1RXS - chains B and b of the 6 polymer chains in the assembly; structure by X-ray diffraction, 2.80 A resolution.

# Chain B
Name: Uridine phosphorylase
Source organism: Escherichia coli
Notes: EC 2.4.2.3
Reference sequence: P12758 (UDP_ECOLI); residues 1001-1253 here correspond to UniProt positions 0-252 (UniProt number = residue number - 1001)
Sequence (253 residues; each row starts with the number of its first residue):
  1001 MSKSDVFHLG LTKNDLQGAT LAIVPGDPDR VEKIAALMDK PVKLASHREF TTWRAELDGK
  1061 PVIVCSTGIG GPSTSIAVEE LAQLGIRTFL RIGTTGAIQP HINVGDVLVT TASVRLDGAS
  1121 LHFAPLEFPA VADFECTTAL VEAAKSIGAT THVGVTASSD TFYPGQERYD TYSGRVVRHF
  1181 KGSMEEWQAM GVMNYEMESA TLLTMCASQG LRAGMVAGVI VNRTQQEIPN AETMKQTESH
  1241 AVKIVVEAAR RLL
Disordered / not traced: 1001-1003, 1230-1233
Ion coordination: K+: Glu-1049, Ile-1069 (shared with Glu-2049(b), Ile-2069(b), Ser-2073(b) of chain b)
Residues lining bound ligands:
  - 2'-deoxyuridine (DUR), molecule 1: Phe-1007, His-1008, Arg-1048, Ile-1076
  - 2'-deoxyuridine (DUR), molecule 2: Ile-1069, Arg-1091, Thr-1094, Thr-1095, Gly-1096, Phe-1162, Gln-1166, Arg-1168, Tyr-1195, Glu-1196, Met-1197, Glu-1198, Ile-1220, Val-1221

# Chain b
Name: Uridine phosphorylase
Source organism: Escherichia coli
Notes: EC 2.4.2.3
Reference sequence: P12758 (UDP_ECOLI); residues 2001-2253 here correspond to UniProt positions 0-252 (UniProt number = residue number - 2001)
Sequence (253 residues; numbered 2001 to 2253; the number before each row is that of its first residue):
  2001 MSKSDVFHLG LTKNDLQGAT LAIVPGDPDR VEKIAALMDK PVKLASHREF TTWRAELDGK
  2061 PVIVCSTGIG GPSTSIAVEE LAQLGIRTFL RIGTTGAIQP HINVGDVLVT TASVRLDGAS
  2121 LHFAPLEFPA VADFECTTAL VEAAKSIGAT THVGVTASSD TFYPGQERYD TYSGRVVRHF
  2181 KGSMEEWQAM GVMNYEMESA TLLTMCASQG LRAGMVAGVI VNRTQQEIPN AETMKQTESH
  2241 AVKIVVEAAR RLL
Disordered / not traced: 2001-2003, 2231-2238
Ion coordination: K+: Glu-2049, Ile-2069, Ser-2073 (shared with Glu-1049(B), Ile-1069(B) of chain B)
Residues lining bound ligands:
  - 2'-deoxyuridine (DUR), molecule 1: Phe-2007, His-2008, Arg-2048
  - 2'-deoxyuridine (DUR), molecule 2: Ile-2069, Arg-2091, Thr-2094, Thr-2095, Gly-2096, Phe-2162, Gln-2166, Arg-2168, Tyr-2195, Glu-2196, Met-2197, Glu-2198, Ile-2220, Val-2221

# Interface between chain B and chain b
Pairs across the interface - 92 pairs, chain B then chain b:
  Phe-1007(B) with Phe-2162(b), hydrophobic; Ile-2220(b), hydrophobic; Pro-2229(b), hydrophobic
  His-1008(B) with Phe-2162(b)
  Asp-1027(B) with Arg-2048(b)
  Asp-1029(B) with Arg-2048(b)
  Arg-1048(B) with Gly-2026(b); Asp-2027(b); Asp-2029(b); Ile-2069(b)
  Glu-1049(B) with Glu-2049(b); Gly-2068(b); Ile-2069(b), hydrogen bond (side chain-backbone)
  Phe-1050(B) with Ile-2069(b), hydrophobic
  Gly-1068(B) with Glu-2049(b)
  Ile-1069(B) with Arg-2048(b); Glu-2049(b), hydrogen bond (backbone-side chain); Phe-2050(b), hydrophobic; Ser-2073(b); Ile-2076(b), hydrophobic
  Gly-1070(B) with Pro-2072(b)
  Pro-1072(B) with Gly-2070(b); Pro-2072(b); Asp-2160(b); Met-2197(b), hydrophobic
  Ser-1073(B) with Ile-2069(b)
  Ser-1075(B) with Thr-2161(b)
  Ile-1076(B) with Ile-2069(b), hydrophobic; Phe-2162(b), hydrophobic
  Glu-1079(B) with Tyr-2163(b); Thr-2171(b); Tyr-2172(b), hydrogen bond (side chain-backbone)
  Glu-1080(B) with Tyr-2163(b), hydrogen bond
  Ala-1082(B) with Tyr-2172(b)
  Gln-1083(B) with Asp-2170(b)
  Arg-1087(B) with Tyr-2172(b)
  Leu-1116(B) with His-2122(b), hydrogen bond (backbone-side chain)
  Gly-1118(B) with Gly-2118(b); Asp-2160(b), hydrogen bond (backbone-side chain)
  Ala-1119(B) with Asp-2160(b), hydrogen bond (backbone-side chain); Thr-2161(b)
  Leu-1121(B) with Val-2177(b)
  His-1122(B) with Leu-2116(b), hydrogen bond (side chain-backbone); Ser-2159(b); Asp-2160(b); Thr-2161(b), hydrogen bond; Pro-2164(b); Gly-2165(b); Val-2177(b); Phe-2180(b)
  Phe-1123(B) with Thr-2161(b); Pro-2164(b), hydrophobic; Arg-2175(b), hydrogen bond (backbone-side chain); Val-2177(b)
  Ala-1124(B) with Val-2177(b), hydrophobic
  Ser-1159(B) with His-2122(b)
  Asp-1160(B) with Pro-2072(b); Gly-2118(b), hydrogen bond (side chain-backbone); Ala-2119(b), hydrogen bond (side chain-backbone); His-2122(b); Asp-2160(b)
  Thr-1161(B) with Ser-2075(b); His-2122(b), hydrogen bond; Phe-2123(b)
  Phe-1162(B) with Phe-2007(b), hydrophobic; His-2008(b); Ile-2076(b), hydrophobic
  Tyr-1163(B) with Glu-2079(b); Glu-2080(b), hydrogen bond
  Pro-1164(B) with His-2122(b); Phe-2123(b), hydrophobic
  Gly-1165(B) with His-2122(b)
  Thr-1171(B) with Glu-2079(b)
  Tyr-1172(B) with Glu-2079(b), hydrogen bond (backbone-side chain); Ala-2082(b), hydrophobic; Arg-2087(b); Gln-2209(b); Leu-2211(b), hydrophobic
  Ser-1173(B) with Gln-2209(b)
  Arg-1175(B) with Ser-2208(b), hydrogen bond (side chain-backbone)
  Val-1177(B) with Leu-2121(b); His-2122(b); Phe-2123(b); Ala-2124(b)
  Phe-1180(B) with His-2122(b)
  Met-1197(B) with Pro-2072(b), hydrophobic
  Ser-1208(B) with Arg-2175(b)
  Gln-1209(B) with Tyr-2172(b); Ser-2173(b), hydrogen bond
  Leu-1211(B) with Tyr-2172(b), hydrophobic
  Ile-1228(B) with Phe-2007(b), hydrophobic
  Pro-1229(B) with Phe-2007(b), hydrophobic
Also at the interface, not in a pair above, chain B (52 interface residues in all): Gly-1026, Pro-1028, His-1047, Gly-1071, Asp-1117, Pro-1125, Asp-1170
Also at the interface, not in a pair above, chain b (53 interface residues in all): Pro-2028, Gly-2071, Gln-2083, Thr-2094, Asp-2117, Pro-2125, Ile-2228

# In short
52 residues of chain B and 53 residues of chain b are in contact, with 17 hydrogen bonds. Among the polar
pairs are Glu-1049(B)/Ile-2069(b), Ile-1069(B)/Glu-2049(b) and Glu-1079(B)/Tyr-2172(b). 2'-deoxyuridine is
bound between chain B and chain b.
Both chains are Uridine phosphorylase (Escherichia coli). Entry 1RXS (E. coli uridine phosphorylase:
2'-deoxyuridine phosphate complex) was determined by X-ray diffraction, deposited together with 1T0U, 1RXC,
1RXU and 1RXY.
